PDB entry 7AH9 | electron microscopy, 3.30 A resolution | chains 6R and 6S of the 153 polymer chains in the assembly

== Chain 6R (and 6S) ==
Molecule: Lipoprotein PrgK
From: Salmonella enterica subsp. enterica serovar Typhimurium str. LT2
Notes: chain 6S of this document is another copy of the same molecule, construct and numbering; everything in this record applies to it too
Reference sequence: P41786 (PRGK_SALTY); residue numbers follow UniProt; this construct covers 1-252
Sequence (252 residues; each row starts with the number of its first residue):
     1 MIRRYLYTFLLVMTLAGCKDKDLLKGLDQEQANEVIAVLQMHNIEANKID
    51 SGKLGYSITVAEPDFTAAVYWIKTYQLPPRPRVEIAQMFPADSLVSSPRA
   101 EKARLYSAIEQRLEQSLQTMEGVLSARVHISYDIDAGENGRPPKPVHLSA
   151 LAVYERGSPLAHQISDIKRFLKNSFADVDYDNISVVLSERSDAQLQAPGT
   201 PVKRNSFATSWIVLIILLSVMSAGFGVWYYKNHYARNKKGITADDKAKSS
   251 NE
Unresolved in the structure: 1-19, 203-252
Swiss-Prot annotation at these positions:
  - lipidation: C18 (N-palmitoyl cysteine)

== Chain 6R / chain 6S interface ==
Residue-residue contacts (72; chain 6R residue first):
  Q29(6R) - L23(6S)
  Q29(6R) - L24(6S)
  Q29(6R) - K25(6S)  hydrogen bond (side chain-backbone)
  N33(6R) - L23(6S)
  N33(6R) - L24(6S)
  E34(6R) - K73(6S)  salt bridge
  A37(6R) - V69(6S)  hydrophobic
  A37(6R) - K73(6S)
  V38(6R) - K73(6S)
  Q40(6R) - F65(6S)
  Q40(6R) - T66(6S)
  K48(6R) - D22(6S)  hydrogen bond (side chain-backbone)
  K48(6R) - L23(6S)
  D50(6R) - K25(6S)  salt bridge
  Y56(6R) - K25(6S)
  R82(6R) - R80(6S)
  A86(6R) - M88(6S)  hydrophobic
  L94(6R) - V95(6S)
  P98(6R) - R99(6S)
  E101(6R) - S97(6S)  hydrogen bond
  E101(6R) - R99(6S)  salt bridge
  K102(6R) - D135(6S)
  R104(6R) - M88(6S)
  R104(6R) - F89(6S)
  L105(6R) - I85(6S)  hydrophobic
  Y106(6R) - D135(6S)  hydrogen bond
  A108(6R) - I85(6S)  hydrophobic
  A108(6R) - M88(6S)  hydrophobic
  I109(6R) - I85(6S)
  R112(6R) - V83(6S)
  R112(6R) - E84(6S)  salt bridge
  R112(6R) - E114(6S)  salt bridge
  R112(6R) - R127(6S)
  R112(6R) - V128(6S)  hydrogen bond (side chain-backbone)
  R112(6R) - H129(6S)  hydrogen bond
  L113(6R) - H129(6S)
  Q115(6R) - P81(6S)  hydrogen bond (side chain-backbone)
  Q115(6R) - R82(6S)
  Q115(6R) - V83(6S)
  Q115(6R) - R127(6S)
  S116(6R) - R127(6S)  hydrogen bond
  S116(6R) - H129(6S)  hydrogen bond
  S116(6R) - L151(6S)
  T119(6R) - L151(6S)
  L124(6R) - Y75(6S)  hydrophobic
  S125(6R) - Q76(6S)
  R141(6R) - R141(6S)  hydrogen bond (backbone-side chain)
  R169(6R) - D181(6S)
  R169(6R) - I183(6S)
  R169(6R) - S184(6S)  hydrogen bond (backbone-side chain)
  F170(6R) - S149(6S)  hydrogen bond (backbone-side chain)
  F170(6R) - L151(6S)  hydrophobic
  N173(6R) - H147(6S)
  N173(6R) - L148(6S)
  N173(6R) - S149(6S)
  N173(6R) - N182(6S)  hydrogen bond (side chain-backbone)
  N173(6R) - I183(6S)
  N173(6R) - S184(6S)  hydrogen bond
  S174(6R) - S131(6S)
  S174(6R) - S149(6S)
  F175(6R) - H147(6S)
  A176(6R) - S131(6S)
  A176(6R) - D133(6S)
  A176(6R) - H147(6S)  hydrogen bond (backbone-side chain)
  D177(6R) - K144(6S)
  R190(6R) - Y70(6S)  hydrogen bond
  R190(6R) - T74(6S)
  S191(6R) - Y70(6S)  hydrogen bond (backbone-side chain)
  D192(6R) - Y70(6S)
  A193(6R) - Y70(6S)
  Q194(6R) - Y70(6S)
  A197(6R) - T66(6S)
Interface residues without a listed pair, chain 6R (51 interface residues in all): I36, A91, Q111, M120, E121, E138, P143, L195, Q196, P198
Interface residues without a listed pair, chain 6S (47 interface residues in all): A67, L94, E110, I130, Y132, V186, S188

== Overview ==
51 residues of chain 6R face 47 of chain 6S across their interface; the contacts include 17 hydrogen bonds and
5 salt bridges. Polar contacts include E34(6R)-K73(6S), D50(6R)-K25(6S) and E101(6R)-R99(6S).
Both chains are Lipoprotein PrgK (Salmonella enterica subsp. enterica serovar Typhimurium str. LT2). Entry
7AH9 (Substrate-engaged type 3 secretion system needle complex from Salmonella enterica typhimurium - SpaR
state 1) was determined by electron microscopy (same publication as 7AGX and 7AHI).
